PDB entry 3WC2 | X-ray diffraction, 3.64 A resolution | chains D and P of the 6 polymer chains in the assembly

== Chain D ==
Protein: Likely histidyl tRNA-specific guanylyltransferase
Source organism: Candida albicans
UniProt: Q5AFK5 (Q5AFK5_CANAL); residue numbers follow UniProt; this construct covers 1-268
Amino-acid sequence (271 residues; each row starts with the number of its first residue; numbers below 1 keep their minus sign (Gly-2 is residue -2)):
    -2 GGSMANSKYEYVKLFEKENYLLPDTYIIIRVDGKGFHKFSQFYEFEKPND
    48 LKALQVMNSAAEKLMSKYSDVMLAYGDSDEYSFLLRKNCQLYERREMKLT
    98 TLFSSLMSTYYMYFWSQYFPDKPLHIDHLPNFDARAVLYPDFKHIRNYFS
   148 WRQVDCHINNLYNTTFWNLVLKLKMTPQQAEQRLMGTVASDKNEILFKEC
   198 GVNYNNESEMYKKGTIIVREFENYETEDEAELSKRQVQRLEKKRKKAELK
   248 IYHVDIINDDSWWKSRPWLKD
Not modelled in the structure: -2 to 3, 218-244
Construct notes: expression tag (-2 to 0)
What the authors report for this chain:
  - binding site for 76mer-tRNA (chain P): His154, Tyr159, Glu178, Asn190, Phe194, Asn200, Asn202, Lys209, Lys210
  - mutagenesis - H154A, N190A, F194A, K209A, K209Q: decreased catalytic activity
  - mutagenesis - F194Y: unchanged catalytic activity
  - mutagenesis - N200D, K209E: abolished catalytic activity

== Chain P ==
Molecule: 76mer-tRNA
Sequence (76 nucleotides; each row starts with the number of its first residue):
     1 GCGGAUUUAGCUCAGUUGGGAGAGCGCCAGACUGUGGAUCUGGAGGUCCU
    51 GUGUUCGAUCCACAGAAUUCGCACCA
Not modelled in the structure: 75-76

== Interface between chain D and chain P ==
Contacting residue pairs (16; chain D residue first):
  His154(D) - G36(P)  base contact
  Ser187(D) - G37(P)  hydrogen bond to the phosphate
  Ser187(D) - A38(P)  hydrogen bond to the phosphate
  Asn190(D) - U35(P)  hydrogen bond to the base
  Asn190(D) - G36(P)  hydrogen bond to the sugar
  Asn190(D) - G37(P)  hydrogen bond to the sugar
  Glu191(D) - G37(P)  hydrogen bond to the sugar
  Glu191(D) - A38(P)  sugar contact
  Phe194(D) - G34(P)  stacking on the base
  Phe194(D) - U35(P)  base contact
  Asn200(D) - U35(P)  hydrogen bond to the phosphate
  Asn202(D) - U35(P)  hydrogen bond to the base
  Asn202(D) - G36(P)  hydrogen bond to the base
  Lys209(D) - G36(P)  hydrogen bond to the base
  Lys210(D) - G36(P)  hydrogen bond to the base
  Asn255(D) - C28(P)  sugar contact
Other interface residues (no listed pair), chain D (11 interface residues in all): Tyr201

== Summary ==
The interface between chain D and chain P involves 11 residues on one side and 6 on the other, with 11
hydrogen bonds and 1 aromatic stacking contact. Polar contacts include Asn190(D)-U35(P), Asn202(D)-U35(P) and
Asn202(D)-G36(P). From the paper: a binding site for 76mer-tRNA (chain P) at His154(D), Tyr159(D) and
Glu178(D) among others; H154A, N190A and F194A of chain D, among others, reduce catalytic activity; 8
substitutions were tested in all.
Here chain D is Likely histidyl tRNA-specific guanylyltransferase (Candida albicans) and chain P is
76mer-tRNA. Entry 3WC2 (Crystal structure of C. albicans tRNA(His) guanylyltransferase (Thg1) with a
tRNA(Phe)(GUG)) was determined by X-ray diffraction (same publication as 3WBZ and 3WC1).
